5KUA - chains A and E of the 26 polymer chains in the assembly; structure by electron microscopy, 6.00 A resolution (low resolution: residue-level contacts below are approximate; hydrogen-bond / salt-bridge calls are withheld).

# Chain A (and E)
Name: pilin
From: Neisseria meningitidis
Notes: chain E of this document is another copy of the same molecule, construct and numbering; everything in this record applies to it too
Amino-acid sequence (161 residues; row label = number of the first residue in the row):
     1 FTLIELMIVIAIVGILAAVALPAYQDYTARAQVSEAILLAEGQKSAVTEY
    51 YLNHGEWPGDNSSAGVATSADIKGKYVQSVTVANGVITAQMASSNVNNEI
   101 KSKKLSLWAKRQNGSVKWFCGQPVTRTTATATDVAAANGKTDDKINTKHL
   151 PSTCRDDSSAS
Cystine bridges: C120-C154
Reported in the primary citation:
  - post-translational modification sites: S63, S69 (citing earlier work)
  - contacts within the chain: F1-E5
  - conformationally variable residues (loop rearrangement, order/disorder transition): I15 to A23, K73 to Q78, Q112 to S115

# Interface between chain A and chain E
Contacting residue pairs (36):
  L3(A) with Y27(E)
  L6(A) with A31(E)
  M7(A) with R30(E); P151(E)
  I10(A) with S34(E); P151(E); T153(E)
  A11(A) with T153(E)
  G14(A) with T153(E)
  I15(A) with T153(E)
  A17(A) with K44(E); W118(E)
  A18(A) with K117(E); W118(E)
  V19(A) with Q112(E); V116(E); K117(E); W118(E)
  L21(A) with S115(E)
  P22(A) with S115(E)
  A23(A) with S115(E)
  Y24(A) with L52(E); S115(E)
  Q25(A) with Y51(E); L52(E); G55(E)
  T28(A) with L52(E)
  Y76(A) with N53(E)
  N95(A) with N53(E); H54(E)
  V96(A) with L52(E); N53(E); H54(E); G55(E)
  N97(A) with N53(E)
  N98(A) with G55(E)
Other interface residues (no listed pair), chain A (24 interface residues in all): Q32, S94, K101
Other interface residues (no listed pair), chain E (23 interface residues in all): T48, G114, F119, C120, L150, S152

# Overview
The interface between chain A and chain E involves 24 residues on one side and 23 on the other. The paper
reports modification sites S63(A) and S69(A); conformational variability at I15(A), K73(A) and Q112(A).
Chain A and chain E are both pilin (Neisseria meningitidis); the structure, Cryo-EM reconstruction of
Neisseria meningitidis Type IV pilus, was determined by electron microscopy, deposited together with 5JW8.
